PDB entry 8SXX | electron microscopy, 3.60 A resolution | chains D and E of the 12 polymer chains in the assembly

# Chain D (and E)
Molecule: SIR2-like domain-containing protein
Organism: Escherichia coli
Notes: chain E of this document is another copy of the same molecule, construct and numbering; everything in this record applies to it too
UniProtKB: A0A7B5N0T7 (A0A7B5N0T7_ECOLX); residues 1-415 here = UniProt positions 1-415
Amino-acid sequence (415 residues; each row starts with the number of its first residue):
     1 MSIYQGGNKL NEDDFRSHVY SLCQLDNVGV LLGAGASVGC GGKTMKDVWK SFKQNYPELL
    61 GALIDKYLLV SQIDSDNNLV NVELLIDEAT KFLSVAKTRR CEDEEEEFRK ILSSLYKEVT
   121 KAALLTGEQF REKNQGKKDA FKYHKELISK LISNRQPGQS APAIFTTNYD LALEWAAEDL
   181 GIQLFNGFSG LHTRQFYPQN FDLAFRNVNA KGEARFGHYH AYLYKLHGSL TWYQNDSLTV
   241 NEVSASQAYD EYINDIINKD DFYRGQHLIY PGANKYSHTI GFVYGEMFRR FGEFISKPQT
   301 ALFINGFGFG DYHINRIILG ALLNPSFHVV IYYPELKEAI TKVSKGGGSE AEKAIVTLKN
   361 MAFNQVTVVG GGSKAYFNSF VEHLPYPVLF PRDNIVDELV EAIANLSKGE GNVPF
Not modelled in the structure: 1, 211-216, 392-415 (chain E: 1, 211-216, 408-415)
Ligand contacts: NAD (nicotinamide-adenine-dinucleotide): Gly33, Ala34, Gly35, Met45, Glu83, Thr167, Asn168, Leu226, His227, Tyr270, Gly272, Ala273, Lys275, Tyr284, Phe288, Gly306, Phe307, Asp311
What the authors report for this chain:
  - binding site for NAD: His227, Tyr284, Tyr376, Phe377
  - catalytic residues: His227, Asp311, His313
  - mutagenesis - H227A, D311A, H313A: abolished catalytic activity on NAD+
  - mutagenesis - H227A, D311A, H313A: decreased catalytic activity on single-stranded DNA
  - mutagenesis - H227A: decreased growth

# Chain D / chain E interface
Pairs across the interface (76; chain D residue first):
  Arg131(D) - Glu251(E)  salt bridge
  Lys133(D) - Tyr233(E)
  Lys133(D) - Glu242(E)  hydrogen bond (side chain-backbone)
  Lys133(D) - Val243(E)
  Lys133(D) - Gln247(E)
  Asn134(D) - Thr193(E)
  Asn134(D) - Asn235(E)
  Asn134(D) - Ser237(E)
  Gln135(D) - Thr193(E)
  Gly136(D) - Thr193(E)  hydrogen bond (backbone-side chain)
  Lys137(D) - Gln195(E)
  Trp175(D) - His192(E)
  Glu178(D) - Gly190(E)
  Glu178(D) - Leu191(E)  hydrogen bond (side chain-backbone)
  Glu178(D) - His192(E)  hydrogen bond (side chain-backbone)
  Glu178(D) - Thr193(E)  hydrogen bond (side chain-backbone)
  Glu178(D) - Arg194(E)
  Glu178(D) - Tyr197(E)  hydrogen bond (backbone-side chain)
  Asp179(D) - Tyr197(E)  hydrogen bond (backbone-side chain)
  Gly181(D) - Tyr197(E)
  Gln183(D) - Phe185(E)
  Gln183(D) - Ser189(E)
  Phe185(D) - Gln183(E)
  Ser189(D) - Gly181(E)  hydrogen bond (side chain-backbone)
  Ser189(D) - Ile182(E)  hydrogen bond (side chain-backbone)
  Ser189(D) - Gln183(E)
  Gly190(D) - Glu178(E)
  Leu191(D) - Glu174(E)
  Leu191(D) - Glu178(E)  hydrogen bond (backbone-side chain)
  Leu191(D) - Leu191(E)  hydrophobic
  Leu191(D) - Arg194(E)
  Leu191(D) - Glu242(E)
  Leu191(D) - Val243(E)
  Leu191(D) - Ser244(E)
  His192(D) - Leu171(E)
  His192(D) - Glu174(E)  salt bridge
  His192(D) - Trp175(E)  hydrogen bond
  His192(D) - Glu178(E)  hydrogen bond (backbone-side chain)
  His192(D) - Val243(E)
  His192(D) - Ser244(E)
  His192(D) - Ala245(E)  hydrogen bond (side chain-backbone)
  Thr193(D) - Asn134(E)
  Thr193(D) - Glu178(E)
  Arg194(D) - Leu191(E)
  Tyr197(D) - Glu178(E)
  Tyr197(D) - Asp179(E)
  Tyr197(D) - Gly181(E)
  Asn200(D) - Gly181(E)  hydrogen bond (side chain-backbone)
  Asn200(D) - Gln183(E)
  Asp202(D) - Arg206(E)
  Asp202(D) - Asn207(E)
  Leu203(D) - Gln183(E)
  Leu203(D) - Phe205(E)  hydrophobic
  Leu203(D) - Arg206(E)
  Ala204(D) - Ala204(E)
  Ala204(D) - Phe205(E)
  Ala204(D) - Arg206(E)  hydrogen bond (backbone-backbone)
  Ala204(D) - Val208(E)  hydrophobic
  Phe205(D) - Phe185(E)  hydrophobic
  Phe205(D) - Ala204(E)
  Phe205(D) - Phe205(E)  hydrophobic
  Phe205(D) - Arg206(E)
  Arg206(D) - Leu203(E)
  Arg206(D) - Ala204(E)  hydrogen bond (backbone-backbone)
  Arg206(D) - Arg206(E)
  Asn207(D) - Leu203(E)
  Val208(D) - Asp202(E)
  Gly217(D) - Leu203(E)
  Tyr233(D) - Lys133(E)  hydrogen bond
  Val243(D) - Lys133(E)
  Ser244(D) - Ser244(E)  hydrogen bond
  Ser246(D) - Gln247(E)  hydrogen bond
  Gln247(D) - Lys133(E)  hydrogen bond
  Gln247(D) - Ser244(E)
  Gln247(D) - Ser246(E)
  Glu251(D) - Ser246(E)
Other interface residues (no listed pair), chain D (42 interface residues in all): Glu132, Glu174, Leu180, Phe188, Gln195, His218, Asn241, Ala245
Other interface residues (no listed pair), chain E (43 interface residues in all): Arg131, Gln199, Asn209, Gly217, Tyr219, Tyr222, Asn241

# Summary
42 residues of chain D face 43 of chain E across their interface, with 20 hydrogen bonds and 2 salt bridges.
Polar pairs include Arg131(D)-Glu251(E), His192(D)-Glu174(E) and Lys133(D)-Glu242(E). Bound to chain D: NAD.
The paper reports catalytic residues His227(D), Asp311(D) and His313(D); H227A, D311A and H313A of chain D
abolish catalytic activity on NAD+.
Chain D and chain E are both SIR2-like domain-containing protein (Escherichia coli); the structure, E. coli
dodecamer SIR2, was determined by electron microscopy together with 8SU9, 8SUW, 8SUB, 8UAE and 8UAF from the
same study.
